Entry 5C1Y (X-ray diffraction, 1.97 A resolution); this record covers chain A.

== Chain A ==
Protein: 3C proteinase
Organism: Enterovirus A71
Notes: EC 3.4.22.28
UniProt: A9XG43 (A9XG43_9ENTO); residues 1-183 here correspond to UniProt positions 1549-1731 (UniProt number = residue number + 1548)
Chain sequence (192 residues; numbered 0 to 191; the number before each row is that of its first residue; numbering starts at 0):
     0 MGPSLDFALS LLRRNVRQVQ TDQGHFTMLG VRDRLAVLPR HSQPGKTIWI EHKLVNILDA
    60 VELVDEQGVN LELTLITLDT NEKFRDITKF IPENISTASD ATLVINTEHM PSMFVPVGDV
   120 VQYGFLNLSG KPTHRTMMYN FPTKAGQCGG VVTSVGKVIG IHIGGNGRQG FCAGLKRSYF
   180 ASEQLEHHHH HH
Not modelled in the structure: 181-191
Construct notes: expression tag (0, 184-191)
Covalent attachments: compound GHY linked to Cys-147
Small-molecule neighbours: GHY (propan-2-yl N-[(2S)-1-oxidanylidene-1-[[(2S)-1-oxidanyl-3-[(3S)-2-oxidanylidenepyrrolidin-3-yl]propan-2-yl]amino]-3-phenyl-propan-2-yl]carbamate): Phe-25, Arg-39, His-40, Glu-71, Leu-127, Ser-128, Lys-130, Thr-142, Lys-143, Ala-144, His-161, Ile-162, Gly-163, Gly-164, Asn-165

== In short ==
Covalently linked compound GHY: at Cys-147.
Chain A is 3C proteinase (Enterovirus A71); the structure, Crystal structure of EV71 3C Proteinase in complex
with Compound 1, was determined by X-ray diffraction together with 5C1U, 5C1X and 5C20 from the same study.
